PDB entry 8XUZ | electron microscopy, 3.05 A resolution | chains C and L of the 4 polymer chains in the assembly

[Chain C]
Molecule: Spike glycoprotein
Source organism: Severe acute respiratory syndrome coronavirus 2
UniProtKB: P0DTC2 (SPIKE_SARS2); aligned to UniProt positions 28-1205 over residues 28-1208 (the alignment contains insertions or deletions, so no single offset holds)
Chain sequence (1235 residues; row label = number of the first residue in the row; note: 3 numbers in that range are skipped by the numbering (no residue carries them; nothing is unmodelled there)):
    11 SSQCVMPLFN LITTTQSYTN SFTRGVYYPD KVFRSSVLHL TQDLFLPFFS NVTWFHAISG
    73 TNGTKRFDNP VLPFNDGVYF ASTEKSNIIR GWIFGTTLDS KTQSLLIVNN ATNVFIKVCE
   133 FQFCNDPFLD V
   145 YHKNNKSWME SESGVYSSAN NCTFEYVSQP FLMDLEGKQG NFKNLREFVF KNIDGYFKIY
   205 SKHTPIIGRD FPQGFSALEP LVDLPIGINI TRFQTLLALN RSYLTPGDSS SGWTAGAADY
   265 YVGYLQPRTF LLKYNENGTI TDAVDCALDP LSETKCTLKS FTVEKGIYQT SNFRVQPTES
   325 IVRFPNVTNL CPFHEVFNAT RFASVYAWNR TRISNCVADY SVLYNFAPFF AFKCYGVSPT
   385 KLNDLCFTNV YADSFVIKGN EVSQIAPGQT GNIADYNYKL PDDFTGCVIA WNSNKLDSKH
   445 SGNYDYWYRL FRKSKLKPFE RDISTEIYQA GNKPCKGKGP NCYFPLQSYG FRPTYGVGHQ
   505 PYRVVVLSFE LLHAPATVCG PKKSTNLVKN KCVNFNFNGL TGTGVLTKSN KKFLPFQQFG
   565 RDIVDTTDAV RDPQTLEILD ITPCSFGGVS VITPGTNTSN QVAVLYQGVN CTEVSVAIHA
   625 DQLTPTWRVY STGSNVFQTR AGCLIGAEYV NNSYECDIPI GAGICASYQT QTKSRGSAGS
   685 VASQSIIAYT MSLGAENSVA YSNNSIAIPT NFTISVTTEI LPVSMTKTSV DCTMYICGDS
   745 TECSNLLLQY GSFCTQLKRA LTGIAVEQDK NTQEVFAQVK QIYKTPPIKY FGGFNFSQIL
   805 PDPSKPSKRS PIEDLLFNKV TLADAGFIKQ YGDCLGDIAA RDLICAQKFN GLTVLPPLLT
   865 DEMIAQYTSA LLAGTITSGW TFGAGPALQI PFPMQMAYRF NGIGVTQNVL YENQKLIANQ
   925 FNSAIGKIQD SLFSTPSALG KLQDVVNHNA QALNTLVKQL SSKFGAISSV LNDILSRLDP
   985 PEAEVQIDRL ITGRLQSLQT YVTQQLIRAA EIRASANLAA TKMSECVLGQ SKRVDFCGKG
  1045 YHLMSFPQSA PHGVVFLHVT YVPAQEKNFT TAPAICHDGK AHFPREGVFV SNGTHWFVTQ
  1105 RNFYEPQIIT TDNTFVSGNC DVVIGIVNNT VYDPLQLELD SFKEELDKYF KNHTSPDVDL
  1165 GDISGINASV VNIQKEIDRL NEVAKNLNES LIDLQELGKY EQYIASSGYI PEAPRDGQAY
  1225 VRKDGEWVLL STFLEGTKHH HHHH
Unresolved in the structure: 11-24, 73-81, 145-153, 178-186, 245-257, 676-686, 827-850, 1138-1248
Construct notes: expression tag (11-27, 1209-1248); variant Leu50 (Ser in P0DTC2), Phe127 (Val in P0DTC2), Asp142 (Gly in P0DTC2), Ser157 (Phe in P0DTC2), Gly158 (Arg in P0DTC2), Ile211 (Leu212 in P0DTC2), Gly212 (Val213 in P0DTC2), Phe215 (Leu216 in P0DTC2), Asn244 (His245 in P0DTC2), Asp263 (Ala264 in P0DTC2), Val331 (Ile332 in P0DTC2), His338 (Gly339 in P0DTC2), Thr355 (Lys356 in P0DTC2), Phe370 (Ser371 in P0DTC2), Pro372 (Ser373 in P0DTC2), Phe374 (Ser375 in P0DTC2), Ala375 (Thr376 in P0DTC2), Lys402 (Arg403 in P0DTC2), Asn404 (Asp405 in P0DTC2), Ser407 (Arg408 in P0DTC2), Asn416 (Lys417 in P0DTC2), Lys439 (Asn440 in P0DTC2), His444 (Val445 in P0DTC2), Ser445 (Gly446 in P0DTC2), Asp449 (Asn450 in P0DTC2), Trp451 (Leu452 in P0DTC2), Lys459 (Asn460 in P0DTC2), Asn476 (Ser477 in P0DTC2), Lys477 (Thr478 in P0DTC2), Lys480 (Asn481 in P0DTC2), Lys482 (Glu484 in P0DTC2), Pro484 (Phe486 in P0DTC2), Arg496 (Gln498 in P0DTC2), Tyr499 (Asn501 in P0DTC2), His503 (Tyr505 in P0DTC2), Lys552 (Glu554 in P0DTC2), Val568 (Ala570 in P0DTC2), Gly612 (Asp614 in P0DTC2), Ser619 (Pro621 in P0DTC2), Tyr653 (His655 in P0DTC2), Lys677 (Asn679 in P0DTC2), Arg679 (Pro681 in P0DTC2), Lys762 (Asn764 in P0DTC2), Tyr794 (Asp796 in P0DTC2), Phe937 (Ser939 in P0DTC2), His952 (Gln954 in P0DTC2), Lys967 (Asn969 in P0DTC2), Leu1141 (Pro1143 in P0DTC2); engineered mutation Gly680 (Arg682 in P0DTC2), Ser681 (Arg683 in P0DTC2), Gly683 (Arg685 in P0DTC2), Pro815 (Phe817 in P0DTC2), Pro890 (Ala892 in P0DTC2), Pro897 (Ala899 in P0DTC2), Pro940 (Ala942 in P0DTC2), Pro984 (Lys986 in P0DTC2), Pro985 (Val987 in P0DTC2)
Curated features (UniProtKB/Swiss-Prot):
  - region: Asp1166, Ser1173, Asn1176, Asn1190, Glu1205 (Heptad repeat 2)
  - glycosylation (N-linked (GlcNAc...) asparagine): Asn61 (hybrid), Asn1176 (complex)
Disulfide bonds: Cys131-Cys166, Cys290-Cys300, Cys335-Cys360, Cys378-Cys431, Cys390-Cys523, Cys479-Cys486, Cys536-Cys588, Cys615-Cys647, Cys660-Cys669, Cys736-Cys758, Cys741-Cys747, Cys1030-Cys1041, Cys1080-Cys1124
Covalent attachments: N-acetylglucosamine (NAG) linked to Asn61, Asn122, Asn165, Asn233, Asn281, Asn342, Asn353, Asn614, Asn655, Asn707, Asn715, Asn799, Asn1072, Asn1096
Reported in the primary citation:
  - post-translational modification sites: Asn165

[Chain L]
Molecule: Processed angiotensin-converting enzyme 2
Source organism: Homo sapiens
UniProtKB: Q9BYF1 (ACE2_HUMAN); residues 19-617 here = UniProt positions 19-617
Chain sequence (608 residues; each row starts with the number of its first residue):
    19 STIEEQAKTF LDKFNHEAED LFYQSSLASW NYNTNITEEN VQNMNNAGDK WSAFLKEQST
    79 LAQMYPLQEI QNLTVKLQLQ ALQQNGSSVL SEDKSKRLNT ILNTMSTIYS TGKVCNPDNP
   139 QECLLLEPGL NEIMANSLDY NERLWAWESW RSEVGKQLRP LYEEYVVLKN EMARANHYED
   199 YGDYWRGDYE VNGVDGYDYS RGQLIEDVEH TFEEIKPLYE HLHAYVRAKL MNAYPSYISP
   259 IGCLPAHLLG DMWGRFWTNL YSLTVPFGQK PNIDVTDAMV DQAWDAQRIF KEAEKFFVSV
   319 GLPNMTQGFW ENSMLTDPGN VQKAVCHPTA WDLGKGDFRI LMCTKVTMDD FLTAHHEMGH
   379 IQYDMAYAAQ PFLLRNGANE GFHEAVGEIM SLSAATPKHL KSIGLLSPDF QEDNETEINF
   439 LLKQALTIVG TLPFTYMLEK WRWMVFKGEI PKDQWMKKWW EMKREIVGVV EPVPHDETYC
   499 DPASLFHVSN DYSFIRYYTR TLYQFQFQEA LCQAAKHEGP LHKCDISNST EAGQKLFNML
   559 RLGKSEPWTL ALENVVGAKN MNVRPLLNYF EPLFTWLKDQ NKNSFVGWST DWSPYADQSG
   619 TKHHHHHH
Unresolved in the structure: 615-626
Construct notes: expression tag (618-626)
Curated features (UniProtKB/Swiss-Prot):
  - region (Interaction with SARS-CoV spike glycoprotein): Asp30 to Tyr41, Met82 to Pro84, Lys353 to Arg357
  - active site: Glu375 (Proton acceptor), His505 (Proton donor)
  - binding site (chloride): Arg169, Trp477, Lys481
  - binding site (substrate): Arg273, His345, Pro346, Tyr515
  - binding site (Zn(2+)): His374, His378, Glu402
  - glycosylation (N-linked (GlcNAc...) asparagine): Asn53, Asn90, Asn103, Asn322, Asn432, Asn546
  - mutagenesis: Ser19 (S19P: Increases slightly the interaction with RBD domain of SARS-CoV-2 spike protein), Gln24 to Lys26 (Slightly inhibits interaction with SARS-CoV spike glycoprotein), Gln24 (Q24T: Increases slightly the interaction with RBD domain of SARS-CoV-2 spike protein), Ala25 (A25V: Increases slightly the interaction with RBD domain of SARS-CoV-2 spike protein), Thr27 (T27Y: Increases slightly the interaction with RBD domain of SARS-CoV-2 spike protein. In sACE2.v2.2; increases interaction with RBD domain of SARS-CoV-2 spike protein ...), Leu29 (L29F: Increases slightly the interaction with RBD domain of SARS-CoV-2 spike protein), Lys31 (K31D: Abolishes interaction with SARS-CoV spike glycoprotein; K31Y: Increases slightly the interaction with RBD domain of SARS-CoV-2 spike protein), Asn33 (N33D: Increases slightly the interaction with RBD domain of SARS-CoV-2 spike protein), His34 (H34A: Increases slightly the interaction with RBD domain of SARS-CoV-2 spike protein), Glu37 (E37A: No effect on interaction with SARS-CoV spike glycoprotein), Asp38 (D38A: No effect on interaction with SARS-CoV spike glycoprotein), Leu39 (L39R: Increases slightly the interaction with RBD domain of SARS-CoV-2 spike protein), 48 further mutagenesis entries in UniProt
Disulfide bonds: Cys133-Cys141, Cys344-Cys361, Cys530-Cys542
Covalent attachments: glycan linked to Asn90, Asn103; N-acetylglucosamine (NAG) linked to Asn546
Reported in the primary citation:
  - post-translational modification sites: Asn322

[How chain C and chain L interact]
Residue-residue contacts - 30 pairs, chain C then chain L:
  Tyr448(C) - Asp38(L)
  Tyr448(C) - Gln42(L)  hydrogen bond
  Leu454(C) - Lys31(L)
  Ala474(C) - Gln24(L)
  Ala474(C) - Thr27(L)
  Gly475(C) - Gln24(L)
  Asn476(C) - Ser19(L)  hydrogen bond
  Asn476(C) - Gln24(L)
  Asn485(C) - Gln24(L)
  Asn485(C) - Thr27(L)  hydrogen bond
  Asn485(C) - Phe28(L)
  Asn485(C) - Tyr83(L)  hydrogen bond
  Tyr487(C) - Thr27(L)
  Tyr487(C) - Phe28(L)
  Tyr487(C) - Lys31(L)
  Tyr487(C) - Tyr83(L)
  Gln491(C) - His34(L)  hydrogen bond
  Ser492(C) - His34(L)
  Tyr493(C) - His34(L)
  Arg496(C) - Asp38(L)  salt bridge
  Arg496(C) - Tyr41(L)
  Arg496(C) - Gln42(L)  hydrogen bond
  Thr498(C) - Tyr41(L)  hydrogen bond
  Thr498(C) - Asp355(L)  hydrogen bond
  Thr498(C) - Arg357(L)
  Tyr499(C) - Tyr41(L)
  Tyr499(C) - Lys353(L)  hydrogen bond
  Gly500(C) - Lys353(L)
  Gly500(C) - Gly354(L)
  His503(C) - Lys353(L)
Also at the interface, not in a pair above, chain C (17 interface residues in all): Tyr452, Phe455
Also at the interface, not in a pair above, chain L (17 interface residues in all): Asp30, Glu35, Asn330

[Overview]
Chain C and chain L each contribute 17 residues to their interface; the contacts include 9 hydrogen bonds and
1 salt bridge. Polar pairs include Arg496(C)-Asp38(L), Tyr448(C)-Gln42(L) and Asn476(C)-Ser19(L).
N-acetylglucosamine is covalently linked to Asn61(C), Asn122(C), Asn165(C), Asn233(C), Asn281(C) and Asn342(C)
and 8 more. Covalently linked N-acetylglucosamine: at Asn546(L). From the paper: modification sites Asn165(C)
and Asn322(L).
Chain C is Spike glycoprotein (Severe acute respiratory syndrome coronavirus 2) and chain L is Processed
angiotensin-converting enzyme 2 (Homo sapiens); the structure, Structure of SARS-CoV-2 BA.2.86 spike
glycoprotein in complex with ACE2 (2-up and 1-down state), was determined by electron microscopy together with
8XUY, 8XV0, 8XV1, 8XVM and 9IU1 from the same study.
